PDB entry 6N7U | X-ray diffraction, 2.03 A resolution | chains A and B

[Chain A]
Protein: BDBV223 antibody heavy chain
From: Homo sapiens
Notes: fragment: Fab; antibody fragment or engineered binder
Sequence (230 residues; numbered 1 to 230; the number before each row is that of its first residue):
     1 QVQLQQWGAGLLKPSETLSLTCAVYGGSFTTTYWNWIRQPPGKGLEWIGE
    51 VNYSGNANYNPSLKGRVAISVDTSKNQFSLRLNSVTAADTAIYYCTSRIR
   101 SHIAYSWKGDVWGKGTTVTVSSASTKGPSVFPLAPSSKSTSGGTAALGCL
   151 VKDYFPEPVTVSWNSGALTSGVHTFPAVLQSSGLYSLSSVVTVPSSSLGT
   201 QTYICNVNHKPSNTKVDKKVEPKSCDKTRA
Not modelled in the structure: 1-9, 25-26, 73, 100-106, 111-112, 225-230
Cystine bridges: C22-C95, C149-C205
Reported in the primary citation:
  - conformationally variable residues (order/disorder transition): R100 to S106
  - mutagenesis - I103A, I103E, A104F: increased binding to SUDV GP

[Chain B]
Protein: BDBV223 antibody light chain
From: Homo sapiens
Notes: fragment: Fab; antibody fragment or engineered binder
Sequence (215 residues; numbered 1 to 215; the number before each row is that of its first residue):
     1 EIVMTQSPGTLSLSPGERATLSCRASQSVPRNYIGWFQQKPGQAPRLLIY
    51 GASSRAAGFPDRFSGSGSGTDFTLTITRLEPEDFAMYYCHQYDRLPYTFG
   101 QGTKLEIKRTVAAPSVFIFPPSDEQLKSGTASVVCLLNNFYPREAKVQWK
   151 VDNALQSGNSQESVTEQDSKDSTYSLSSTLTLSKADYEKHKVYACEVTHQ
   201 GLRSPVTKSFNRGEC
Not modelled in the structure: 215
Cystine bridges: C23-C89, C135-C195

[Chain A / chain B interface]
Residue-residue contacts - 65 pairs, chain A then chain B:
  N35(A) - Y97(B)
  Q39(A) - Q39(B)  hydrogen bond
  Q39(A) - P45(B)
  Q39(A) - Y88(B)
  K43(A) - Y88(B)
  G44(A) - Y88(B)
  L45(A) - P45(B)  hydrophobic
  L45(A) - F99(B)
  W47(A) - L95(B)  hydrophobic
  W47(A) - P96(B)  hydrophobic
  W47(A) - Y97(B)
  W47(A) - F99(B)
  E50(A) - Y97(B)  hydrogen bond
  N58(A) - L95(B)
  P61(A) - P96(B)
  Y94(A) - A44(B)
  Y94(A) - P45(B)
  R98(A) - Y33(B)
  R98(A) - Y92(B)
  R98(A) - Y97(B)  hydrogen bond
  W107(A) - Y50(B)  hydrophobic
  W107(A) - Y92(B)
  K108(A) - L47(B)
  K108(A) - H90(B)  hydrogen bond
  G113(A) - A44(B)
  K114(A) - A44(B)
  V130(A) - E124(B)
  F131(A) - S122(B)
  F131(A) - E124(B)
  F131(A) - Q125(B)
  P132(A) - S122(B)
  P132(A) - E124(B)
  L133(A) - F119(B)
  L133(A) - V134(B)  hydrophobic
  A134(A) - F119(B)
  A134(A) - P120(B)
  P135(A) - F119(B)
  S136(A) - P120(B)
  S136(A) - F210(B)
  S136(A) - E214(B)  hydrogen bond
  T144(A) - F117(B)
  A146(A) - F117(B)  hydrophobic
  A146(A) - F119(B)
  L150(A) - S132(B)
  K152(A) - Q125(B)
  K152(A) - S132(B)
  H173(A) - N138(B)
  H173(A) - N139(B)  hydrogen bond
  H173(A) - S175(B)  hydrogen bond
  F175(A) - L136(B)  hydrophobic
  F175(A) - S163(B)
  F175(A) - T165(B)
  F175(A) - S175(B)
  F175(A) - L176(B)
  F175(A) - S177(B)
  P176(A) - S163(B)  hydrogen bond (backbone-side chain)
  P176(A) - V164(B)
  V178(A) - Q161(B)
  V178(A) - E162(B)
  L179(A) - Q161(B)  hydrogen bond (backbone-side chain)
  Q180(A) - Q161(B)
  S188(A) - S177(B)
  V190(A) - L136(B)  hydrophobic
  T192(A) - N138(B)
  K218(A) - E124(B)  salt bridge
Also at the interface, not in a pair above, chain A (44 interface residues in all): I37, E46, Y59, N60, G109, L147, S170, T174
Also at the interface, not in a pair above, chain B (39 interface residues in all): F37, I118, D168, K170, T179

[In short]
The interface between chain A and chain B involves 44 residues on one side and 39 on the other, with 9
hydrogen bonds and 1 salt bridge. Among the polar pairs are K218(A)-E124(B), Q39(A)-Q39(B) and E50(A)-Y97(B).
The paper reports that I103A, I103E and A104F of chain A increase binding to SUDV GP; conformational
variability at R100(A).
Chain A is BDBV223 antibody heavy chain and chain B is BDBV223 antibody light chain, both from Homo sapiens;
the structure, apo-BDBV223 Fab, was determined by X-ray diffraction, deposited together with 6N7J.
